Entry 6R92 (electron microscopy, 4.80 A resolution (low resolution: residue-level contacts below are approximate; hydrogen-bond / salt-bridge calls are withheld)); this record covers chains J and L of the 12 polymer chains in the assembly.

== Chain J ==
Molecule: Human alpha-satellite DNA (145-MER) with abasic sites at positions 93-94
Sequence (145 nucleotides; numbered 1 to 145; the number before each row is that of its first residue):
     1 ATCAATATCC ACCTGCAGAT TCTACCAAAA GTGTATTTGG AAACTGCTCC ATCAAAAGGC
    61 ATGTTCAGCT GAACCAGCTG AACATGCCTT TTXXTGGAGC AGTTTCCAAA TACACTTTTG
   121 GTAGAATCTG CAGGTGGATA TTGAT
Modified / non-standard residues: 3DR (1',2'-dideoxyribofuranose-5'-phosphate) at position 93; 3DR (1',2'-dideoxyribofuranose-5'-phosphate) at position 94

== Chain L ==
Protein: DNA damage-binding protein 2
Source organism: Homo sapiens
UniProt: Q92466 (DDB2_HUMAN); numbering as in UniProt (aligned over 1-427)
Sequence (450 residues; row label = number of the first residue in the row; numbers below 1 keep their minus sign (Met-22 is residue -22)):
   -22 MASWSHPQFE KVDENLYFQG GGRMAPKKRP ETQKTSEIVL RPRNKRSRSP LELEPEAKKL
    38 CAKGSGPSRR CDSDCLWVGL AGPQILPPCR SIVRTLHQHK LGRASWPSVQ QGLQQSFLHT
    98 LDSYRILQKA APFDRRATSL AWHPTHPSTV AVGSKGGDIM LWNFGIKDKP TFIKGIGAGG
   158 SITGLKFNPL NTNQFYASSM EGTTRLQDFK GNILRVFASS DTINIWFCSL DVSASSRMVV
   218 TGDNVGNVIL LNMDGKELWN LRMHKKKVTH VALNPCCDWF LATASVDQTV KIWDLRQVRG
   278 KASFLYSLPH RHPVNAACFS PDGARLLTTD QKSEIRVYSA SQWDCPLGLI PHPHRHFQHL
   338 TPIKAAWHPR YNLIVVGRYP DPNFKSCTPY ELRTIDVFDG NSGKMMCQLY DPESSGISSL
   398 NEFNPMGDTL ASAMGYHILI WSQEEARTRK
Not modelled in the structure: -22 to 60, 424-427
Sequence notes: initiating methionine (-22); expression tag (-21 to 0)

== How chain J and chain L interact ==
Pairs across the interface (16; chain J residue first):
  DT92(J) - His336(L)
  3DR_93(J) - Gly154(L)
  3DR_93(J) - Ala155(L)
  3DR_94(J) - Met177(L)
  3DR_94(J) - Trp203(L)
  3DR_94(J) - Lys244(L)
  3DR_94(J) - Gln335(L)
  DT95(J) - Lys244(L)
  DT95(J) - His333(L)
  DT95(J) - Gln335(L)
  DG96(J) - Lys244(L)
  DG96(J) - Val263(L)
  DG96(J) - Pro290(L)
  DG96(J) - Gln308(L)
  DG96(J) - His333(L)
  DG97(J) - Pro290(L)
Also at the interface, not in a pair above, chain L (13 interface residues in all): Lys132, Phe334

== Summary ==
6 residues of chain J and 13 residues of chain L are in contact.
Here chain J is Human alpha-satellite DNA (145-MER) with abasic sites at positions 93-94 and chain L is DNA
damage-binding protein 2 (Homo sapiens). Entry 6R92 (Cryo-EM structure of NCP-THF2(+1)-UV-DDB class B) was
determined by electron microscopy together with 6R8Y, 6R8Z, 6R90, 6R91, 6R93 and 6R94 from the same study.
